PDB entry 7EZJ | X-ray diffraction, 2.90 A resolution | chains C and G of the 8 polymer chains in the assembly

== Chain C ==
Name: Tumor protein p73
Source organism: Homo sapiens
Reference sequence: O15350 (P73_HUMAN); numbering as in UniProt (aligned over 115-312)
Chain sequence (210 residues; numbered 103 to 312; the number before each row is that of its first residue):
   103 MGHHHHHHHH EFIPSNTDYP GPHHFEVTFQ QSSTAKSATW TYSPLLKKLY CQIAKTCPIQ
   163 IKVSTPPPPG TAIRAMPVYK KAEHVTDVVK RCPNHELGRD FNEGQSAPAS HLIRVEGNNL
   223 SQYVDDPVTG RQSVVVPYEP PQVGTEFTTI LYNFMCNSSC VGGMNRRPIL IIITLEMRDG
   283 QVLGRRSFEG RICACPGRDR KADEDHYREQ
Not modelled in the structure: 103-111
Differences from the reference sequence: expression tag (103-114)
Curated features (UniProtKB/Swiss-Prot):
  - binding site (Zn(2+)): Cys194, His197, Cys258, Cys262
Bound ions: Zn2+: Cys194, His197, Cys258, Cys262

== Chain G ==
Molecule: 12-nt DNA strand
Sequence (12 nucleotides; each row starts with the number of its first residue):
   500 CAGGCATGCC TG

== Chain C / chain G interface ==
Contacting residue pairs (12; chain C residue first):
  Asn259(C) with DG507(G), phosphate contact
  Ser261(C) with DT506(G), phosphate contact; DG507(G), hydrogen bond to the phosphate
  Arg268(C) with DT506(G), phosphate contact
  Arg293(C) with DT506(G), salt bridge to the phosphate
  Cys295(C) with DG507(G), phosphate contact
  Ala296(C) with DG507(G), hydrogen bond to the phosphate
  Cys297(C) with DC508(G), hydrogen bond to the base
  Arg300(C) with DT506(G), base contact; DG507(G), hydrogen bond to the base; DC508(G), base contact
  His308(C) with DA505(G), phosphate contact
Also at the interface, not in a pair above, chain C (11 interface residues in all): Lys138, Ile294

== In short ==
Chain C and chain G form an interface of 11 and 4 residues respectively; the contacts include 4 hydrogen bonds
and 1 salt bridge. Among the polar pairs are Cys297(C)-DC508(G), Arg300(C)-DG507(G) and Ser261(C)-DG507(G).
Curated annotation (UniProt) lists 4 Zn2+-binding residues on chain C.
Chain C is Tumor protein p73 (Homo sapiens) and chain G is a 12-nt DNA strand; the structure, Crystal
structure of p73 DNA binding domain complex bound with 1 bp and 2 bp spacer ..., was determined by X-ray
diffraction.
